6A3A - chains C and D of the 4 polymer chains in the assembly; structure by X-ray diffraction, 2.30 A resolution.

== Chain C ==
Name: Exportin-1
Organism: Saccharomyces cerevisiae (strain ATCC 204508 / S288c)
Notes: fragment: lacking C-terminal inhibitory tail and H9 loop
Reference sequence: P30822 (XPO1_YEAST); residue numbers follow UniProt; this construct covers 1-376, 414-440, 462-1058
Sequence (1003 residues; each row starts with the number of its first residue; note: 58 numbers in that range are skipped by the numbering (no residue carries them; nothing is unmodelled there); numbers below 1 keep their minus sign (Gly-2 is residue -2)):
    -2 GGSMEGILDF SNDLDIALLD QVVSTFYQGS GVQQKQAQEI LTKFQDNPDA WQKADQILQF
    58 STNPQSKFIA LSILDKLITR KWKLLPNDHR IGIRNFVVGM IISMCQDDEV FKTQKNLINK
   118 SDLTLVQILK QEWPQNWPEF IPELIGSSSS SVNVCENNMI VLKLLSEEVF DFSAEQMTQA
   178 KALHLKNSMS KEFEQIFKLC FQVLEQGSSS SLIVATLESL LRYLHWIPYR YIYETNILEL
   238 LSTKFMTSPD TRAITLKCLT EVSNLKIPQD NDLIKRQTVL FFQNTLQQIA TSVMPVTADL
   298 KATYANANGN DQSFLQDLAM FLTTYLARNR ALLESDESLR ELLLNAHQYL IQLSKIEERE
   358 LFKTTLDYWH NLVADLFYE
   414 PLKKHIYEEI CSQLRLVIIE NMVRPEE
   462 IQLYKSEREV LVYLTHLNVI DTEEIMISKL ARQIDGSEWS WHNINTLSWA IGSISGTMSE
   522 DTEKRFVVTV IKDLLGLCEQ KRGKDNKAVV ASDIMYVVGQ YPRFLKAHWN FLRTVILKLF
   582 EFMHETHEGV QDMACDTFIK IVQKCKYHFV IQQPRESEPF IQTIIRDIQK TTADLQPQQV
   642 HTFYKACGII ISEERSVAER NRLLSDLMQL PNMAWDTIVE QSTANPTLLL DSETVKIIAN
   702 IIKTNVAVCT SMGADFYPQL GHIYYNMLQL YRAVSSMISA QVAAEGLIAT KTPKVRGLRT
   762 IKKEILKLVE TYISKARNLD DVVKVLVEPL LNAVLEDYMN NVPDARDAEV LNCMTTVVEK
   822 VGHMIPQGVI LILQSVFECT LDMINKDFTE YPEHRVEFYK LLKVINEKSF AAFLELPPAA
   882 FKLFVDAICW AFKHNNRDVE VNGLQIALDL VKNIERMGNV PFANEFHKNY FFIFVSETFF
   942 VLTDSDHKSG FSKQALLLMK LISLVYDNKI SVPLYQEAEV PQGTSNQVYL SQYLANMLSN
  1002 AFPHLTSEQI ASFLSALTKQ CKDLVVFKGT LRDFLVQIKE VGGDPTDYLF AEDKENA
Disordered / not traced: -2, 1053-1058
Differences from the reference sequence: expression tag (-2 to 0); engineered mutation Gly537 (Asp in P30822), Cys539 (Thr in P30822), Glu540 (Val in P30822), Gln541 (Lys in P30822), Cys1022 (Tyr in P30822)
Bound ions: Na+: Tyr465, Trp510, Tyr557

== Chain D ==
Name: MVM NES mutant Nm2
Organism: Minute virus of mice
Sequence (20 residues; numbered 75 to 94; the number before each row is that of its first residue):
    75 GGSTVEDMTK KFGTLTIHDT
Disordered / not traced: 75-76, 94

== Interface between chain C and chain D ==
Contacting residue pairs - 34 pairs, chain C then chain D:
  Val529(C) with Thr78(D)
  Ile532(C) with Met82(D), hydrophobic; Phe86(D), hydrophobic
  Lys533(C) with Thr78(D), hydrogen bond
  Leu536(C) with Lys85(D); Phe86(D)
  Cys539(C) with Leu89(D), hydrophobic; Thr90(D)
  Arg543(C) with Asp93(D), salt bridge
  Gly544(C) with Asp93(D), hydrogen bond (backbone-side chain)
  Lys545(C) with Ile91(D); His92(D)
  Lys548(C) with Thr90(D); Ile91(D); His92(D); Asp93(D)
  Ile555(C) with Phe86(D), hydrophobic; Leu89(D), hydrophobic
  Met556(C) with Phe86(D), hydrophobic
  Phe565(C) with Met82(D), hydrophobic
  His569(C) with Val79(D)
  Asn571(C) with Glu80(D), hydrogen bond
  Phe572(C) with Met82(D), hydrophobic; Thr83(D); Phe86(D), hydrophobic
  Thr575(C) with Thr83(D); Gly87(D)
  Val576(C) with Phe86(D), hydrophobic
  Lys579(C) with Phe86(D); Gly87(D), hydrogen bond (side chain-backbone); Thr88(D); Leu89(D), hydrogen bond (side chain-backbone)
  Glu586(C) with His92(D), salt bridge
  Val591(C) with Ile91(D), hydrophobic
Interface residues without a listed pair, chain C (27 interface residues in all): Lys525, Glu540, Lys542, Ala549, Ala552, Val559, Phe583
Interface residues without a listed pair, chain D (15 interface residues in all): Asp81

== Overview ==
27 residues of chain C face 15 of chain D across their interface, with 5 hydrogen bonds and 2 salt bridges.
Polar contacts include Arg543(C)-Asp93(D), Glu586(C)-His92(D) and Lys533(C)-Thr78(D). The Na+ site is built by
Tyr465(C), Trp510(C) and Tyr557(C).
Here chain C is Exportin-1 (Saccharomyces cerevisiae (strain ATCC 204508 / S288c)) and chain D is MVM NES
mutant Nm2 (Minute virus of mice). Entry 6A3A (MVM NES mutant Nm2 in complex with CRM1-Ran-RanBP1) was
determined by X-ray diffraction together with 9VM1, 6A38, 6A3B, 6A3C and 6A3E from the same study.
